Entry 5JPH (X-ray diffraction, 1.46 A resolution); this record covers chains A and B of the 3 polymer chains in the assembly.

[Chain A (and B)]
Molecule: Acetyltransferase SACOL1063
Organism: Staphylococcus aureus
Notes: EC 2.3.1.-; engineered mutation(s): V28I; chain B of this document is another copy of the same molecule, construct and numbering; everything in this record applies to it too
Reference sequence: Q5HH30 (ATSE_STAAC); residue numbers follow UniProt; this construct covers 1-141
Amino-acid sequence (144 residues; each row starts with the number of its first residue; numbers below 1 keep their minus sign (Ser-2 is residue -2)):
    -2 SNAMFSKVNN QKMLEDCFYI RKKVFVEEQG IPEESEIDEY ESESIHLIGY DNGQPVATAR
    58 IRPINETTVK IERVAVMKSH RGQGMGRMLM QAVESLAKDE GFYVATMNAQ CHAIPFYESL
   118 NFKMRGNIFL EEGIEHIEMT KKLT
Unresolved in the structure: -2 to -1 (chain B: fully traced)
Sequence notes: expression tag (-2 to 0); conflict Ile28 (Val in Q5HH30)
Modified positions: Mse1, Mse10, Mse74, Mse82, Mse85, Mse87, Mse104, Mse121, Mse136 (selenomethionine; parent Met)
Swiss-Prot annotation at these positions:
  - binding site (CoA): Val71 to Val73, Gly79, Pro112 to Tyr114
Small-molecule neighbours:
  - coenzyme A (COA), molecule 1: Val21, Phe22, Gln26, Val71, Ala72, Val73, His77, Arg78, Gly79, Gln80, Gly81, Mse82, Gly83, Arg84, Mse104, Asn105, Ala106, Gln107, His109, Ala110, Pro112, Phe113, Tyr114, Ser116
  - coenzyme A (COA), molecule 2: Phe22, Ile28, Ser32, Asp35, Tyr37, Arg57, Arg59, Ile68, Glu69, Arg70, Val71, Mse104, Asn105, Tyr114, Phe126, Glu128, Glu129, His133
What the authors report for this chain:
  - conformationally variable residues (loop rearrangement): Mse121 to Glu135
  - binding site for coenzyme A: Asp35, Arg57, Arg70, Arg78 to Gly83, Arg84, Asn105, Glu129
  - catalytic residues: Tyr114
  - mutagenesis - Y114F (176-fold): decreased catalytic activity

[How chain A and chain B interact]
Contacting residue pairs (23; chain A residue first):
  Gln8(A) - Pro29(B)
  Gln8(A) - Glu30(B)
  Gln8(A) - Glu31(B)  hydrogen bond
  Leu11(A) - Glu31(B)
  Glu12(A) - Pro29(B)
  Glu12(A) - Glu30(B)  hydrogen bond (side chain-backbone)
  Phe15(A) - Glu30(B)
  Phe15(A) - Glu31(B)
  Pro29(A) - Glu12(B)
  Glu30(A) - Gln8(B)
  Glu30(A) - Glu12(B)  hydrogen bond (backbone-side chain)
  Glu30(A) - Phe15(B)
  Glu30(A) - Lys19(B)  salt bridge
  Glu31(A) - Gln8(B)  hydrogen bond
  Glu31(A) - Leu11(B)
  Glu31(A) - Phe15(B)
  Glu31(A) - Ile34(B)
  Glu31(A) - Glu38(B)
  Glu31(A) - Ser39(B)
  Ile34(A) - Glu30(B)
  Ile34(A) - Glu31(B)
  Glu38(A) - Glu31(B)
  Ser39(A) - Glu31(B)  hydrogen bond
Other interface residues (no listed pair), chain A (12 interface residues in all): Val23, Ile28
Other interface residues (no listed pair), chain B (13 interface residues in all): Val23, Ile28

[Summary]
Chain A and chain B form an interface of 12 and 13 residues respectively; the contacts include 5 hydrogen
bonds and 1 salt bridge. Polar contacts include Glu30(A)-Lys19(B), Gln8(A)-Glu31(B) and Glu12(A)-Glu30(B).
Chain A binds coenzyme A. The paper reports the catalytic residue Tyr114(A); Y114F of chain A reduces
catalytic activity.
Both chains are Acetyltransferase SACOL1063 (Staphylococcus aureus). Entry 5JPH (Structure of a GNAT
acetyltransferase SACOL1063 from Staphylococcus aureus in complex with CoA) was determined by X-ray
diffraction (same publication as 5JQ4).
